Entry 6FOS (X-ray diffraction, 4.00 A resolution); this record covers chains A and C of the 15 polymer chains in the assembly.

Chain A:
Protein: Photosystem I P700 chlorophyll a apoprotein A1
Source organism: Cyanidioschyzon merolae (strain 10D)
Notes: EC 1.97.1.12
UniProt: Q85FY7 (PSAA_CYAM1); residue numbers follow UniProt; this construct covers 9-748
Chain sequence (740 residues; row label = number of the first residue in the row):
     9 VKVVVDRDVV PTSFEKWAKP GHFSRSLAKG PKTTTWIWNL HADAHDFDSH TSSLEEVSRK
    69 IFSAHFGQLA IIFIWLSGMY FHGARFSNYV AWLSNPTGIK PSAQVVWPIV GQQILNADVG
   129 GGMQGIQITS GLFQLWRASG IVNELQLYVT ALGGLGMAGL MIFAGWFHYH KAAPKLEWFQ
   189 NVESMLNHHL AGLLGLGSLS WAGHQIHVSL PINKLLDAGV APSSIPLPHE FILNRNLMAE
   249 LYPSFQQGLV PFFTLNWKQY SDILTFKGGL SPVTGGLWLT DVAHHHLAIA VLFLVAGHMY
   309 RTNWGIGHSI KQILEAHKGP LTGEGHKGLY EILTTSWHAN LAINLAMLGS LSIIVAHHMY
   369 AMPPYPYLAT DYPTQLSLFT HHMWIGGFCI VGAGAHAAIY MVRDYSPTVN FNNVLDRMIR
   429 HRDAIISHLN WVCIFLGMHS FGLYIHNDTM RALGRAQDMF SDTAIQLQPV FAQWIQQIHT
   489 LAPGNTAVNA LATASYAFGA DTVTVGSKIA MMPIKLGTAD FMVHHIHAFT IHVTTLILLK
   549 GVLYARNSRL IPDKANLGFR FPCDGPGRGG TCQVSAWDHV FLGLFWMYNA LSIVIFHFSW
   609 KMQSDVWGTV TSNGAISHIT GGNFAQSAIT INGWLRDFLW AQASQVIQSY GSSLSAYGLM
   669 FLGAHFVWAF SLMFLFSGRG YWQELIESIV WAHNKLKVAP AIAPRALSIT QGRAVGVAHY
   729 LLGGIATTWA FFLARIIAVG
Metal / ion sites: chlorophyll a Mg near Gln120 (its only coordinating residue here)
Small-molecule neighbours:
  - beta-carotene (BCR), molecule 1: Phe81, Tyr88, Thr158, Gly161, Gly162, Met165, Leu204, Leu207, Ser208
  - beta-carotene (BCR), molecule 2: Leu337, Ile340, Leu341, Ala350, Ile351, Ala405, Tyr408, Leu423
  - beta-carotene (BCR), molecule 3: Ala350, Ala354, Met355, Ser358, Ile398, Ala401, Gly402, Ala405, Thr543, Leu546, Leu547, Val550
  - beta-carotene (BCR), molecule 4: Met668, Gly671, Phe674, Val675, Leu730, Ile733, Ala734, Trp737
  - chlorophyll a (CLA), molecule 1: Val9, His196, Trp312
  - chlorophyll a (CLA), molecule 2: Thr20, Ser21, Phe22, Lys24, Trp25, His30, Lys68, Ser71, Ile170, Gly173, Trp174, His178
  - chlorophyll a (CLA), molecule 3: Pro28, Trp44, Ile45, Leu48, His49
  - chlorophyll a (CLA), molecule 4: Phe31, Leu48, His49, Ala52, His53
  - chlorophyll a (CLA), molecule 5: Thr42, Ile45, His701, Val706, Pro708, Pro712
  - chlorophyll a (CLA), molecule 6: Trp46, Val675, Phe678, Val723, His727, Leu730
  - chlorophyll a (CLA), molecule 7: His53, Phe55, Ile69, Ala72, His73, Gln76, Leu77, Ile80, Phe81, Trp345, His346, Asn348, Leu349, Asn352, Leu353, Leu356
  - chlorophyll a (CLA), molecule 8: His53, Gln76, Ile79, Ile80, Trp83, Leu353, Phe396, Cys397
  - chlorophyll a (CLA), molecule 9: His53, Asp54, Leu349, Leu353, Phe396, Val399, Gly400, Ala403, His404, Trp585
  - chlorophyll a (CLA), molecule 10: Phe70, His73, Trp186, Met193, His196, His197, Leu201
  - chlorophyll a (CLA), molecule 11: Phe74, Ala172, Phe175, His176, Trp186
  - chlorophyll a (CLA), molecule 12: Ile82, Trp83, Ser85, Gly86, Phe89, His90, Phe94, Gln112, Val113, Trp115
  - chlorophyll a (CLA), molecule 13: Trp83, Met87, His90, Ala111, Gln112, Ile134, Gln135, Ile136, Thr137, Ser138, Leu140, Ala664, Tyr665, Trp737
  - chlorophyll a (CLA), molecule 14: Trp83, Thr137, Ser138, Ser385, Thr388, His389, Trp392, Phe396, Ile733, Thr736, Trp737, Phe740, Leu741
  - chlorophyll a (CLA), molecule 15: Trp83, Ser138, Ser360, Val363, Met367, Tyr373, His389, His390, Ile393
  - chlorophyll a (CLA), molecule 16: Gln112, Val113, Val114, Trp115, Ile117, Val118, Gln120, Leu123, Ile134, Ala664, Leu667, Met668
  - chlorophyll a (CLA), molecule 17: Leu143, Ala146, Leu201, Leu202, Gly205, Ser206, Trp209, Gln213, Leu285, Val290, His293, His294, Ile297, Phe301, Leu359, Val363, His366, Met367, Pro372, Tyr373
  - chlorophyll a (CLA), molecule 18: Ile149, Thr158, Ser208, Trp209, Gly211, His212, Pro236
  - chlorophyll a (CLA), molecule 19: Leu153, Gln154, Val157, Pro236, His237, Leu241
  - chlorophyll a (CLA), molecule 20: Val190, Leu194, Ile318, Leu341, Asn348, Ile351, Asn352, Met355
  - chlorophyll a (CLA), molecule 21: Leu194, Leu198, Ala304, Tyr308
  - chlorophyll a (CLA), molecule 22: Asn195, His196, Ala199, His306, Thr310, Trp312
  - chlorophyll a (CLA), molecule 23: Gly211, Ile214, His215, Arg243, Phe253, Gly256, Leu257
  - chlorophyll a (CLA), molecule 24: Phe260, Trp265, Lys266, Tyr268, Ser269, Leu272, Thr273, Phe274, His292, Leu295, Ala296, Val299, Asn497
  - chlorophyll a (CLA), molecule 25: Thr273, Phe274, Gly276, Gly277, Leu285, Asp289, Val290, His292, His293, Ala296, Ile297, Leu300, His366, Met370, Pro372, Thr501, Ala502
  - chlorophyll a (CLA), molecule 26: His306, Met307, His316
  - chlorophyll a (CLA), molecule 27: His316, Ile321, His325
  - chlorophyll a (CLA), molecule 28: Leu322, His325, His334, Leu337, Val422
  - chlorophyll a (CLA), molecule 29: Lys326, Gly327, Pro328
  - chlorophyll a (CLA), molecule 30: Leu329, Thr330, Val422, Arg425, Met426, His429, Ile433, His436
  - chlorophyll a (CLA), molecule 31: Ser358, Ile361, Met391, Ile398, Ile539, Thr542, Thr543, Met595, Leu599
  - chlorophyll a (CLA), molecule 32: His365, His366, Ala369, Met370
  - chlorophyll a (CLA), molecule 33: His365, Tyr368, His532, His535, Val602, His605, Phe606, Met610
  - chlorophyll a (CLA), molecule 34: Ala432, Ser435, His436, Trp439
  - chlorophyll a (CLA), molecule 35: Ser435, Asn438, Trp439, Ile442
  - chlorophyll a (CLA), molecule 36: Leu437, Val440, His540
  - chlorophyll a (CLA), molecule 37: Asn438, Cys441, Ile442, Gly445, Met446, Phe449, Phe537, Val541, Leu544, Ile545, Leu590, Phe593, Trp594
  - chlorophyll a (CLA), molecule 38: Trp439, Ile442, Phe443, Met446, His447
  - chlorophyll a (CLA), molecule 39: Leu444, Phe479, Phe529, His533, Ala536, His540
  - chlorophyll a (CLA), molecule 40: Met446, Gly450, Leu451, Ile453, His454
  - chlorophyll a (CLA), molecule 41: Phe449, Phe537, Trp594, Asn597, Tyr728
  - chlorophyll a (CLA), molecule 42: Ile483, Ile486, His487, Thr494
  - chlorophyll a (CLA), molecule 43: Asn493, Thr494, Val496, Asn497
  - chlorophyll a (CLA), molecule 44: Tyr596, Asn597, Ser600, Ile601, Phe604, Leu647, Gln650, Ala651, Ile655, Phe669, His673, Trp676, Tyr728, Gly732, Ile733, Thr735, Thr736, Phe739
  - chlorophyll a (CLA), molecule 45: Leu643, Leu647, Trp648
  - chlorophyll a (CLA), molecule 46: Leu667, Met668, Leu670, Gly671, His673, Phe674, Trp676, Ala677, Leu680
  - chlorophyll a (CLA), molecule 47: Phe674, Ala677, Phe678, Leu680, Met681, Phe684, Ser685, Tyr689, Trp690, Leu693
  - chlorophyll a (CLA), molecule 48: Ile697, His701, Val706
  - phylloquinone (PQN): Trp46, Met681, Phe682, Ser685, Gly686, Arg687, Trp690, Ala714, Leu715
  - 4Fe-4S cluster (SF4): Cys571, Gly573, Pro574, Thr579, Cys580
Curated features (UniProtKB/Swiss-Prot):
  - binding site ([4Fe-4S] cluster): Cys571, Cys580
  - binding site (chlorophyll a'): His673
  - binding site (chlorophyll a): Met681, Tyr689
  - binding site (phylloquinone): Trp690

Chain C:
Protein: Photosystem I iron-sulfur center
Source organism: Cyanidioschyzon merolae (strain 10D)
Notes: EC 1.97.1.12
UniProt: Q85G47 (PSAC_CYAM1); numbering as in UniProt (aligned over 2-81)
Chain sequence (80 residues; numbered 2 to 81; the number before each row is that of its first residue):
     2 AHTVKIYDNC IGCTQCVRAC PLDVLEMVPW DGCKAGQMAS APRTEDCVGC KRCETACPTD
    62 FLSIRVYLGG ETTRSMGLAY
Small-molecule neighbours:
  - 4Fe-4S cluster (SF4), molecule 1: Asn10, Cys11, Ile12, Gly13, Cys14, Thr15, Gln16, Cys17, Met28, Ala40, Cys58, Pro59, Ser64, Ile65
  - 4Fe-4S cluster (SF4), molecule 2: Cys21, Pro22, Val25, Leu26, Cys48, Val49, Gly50, Cys51, Lys52, Arg53, Cys54, Val67
Curated features (UniProtKB/Swiss-Prot):
  - binding site ([4Fe-4S] cluster): Cys11, Cys14, Cys17, Cys21, Cys48, Cys51, Cys54, Cys58

How chain A and chain C interact:
Pairs across the interface (16):
  Arg557(A) - Ala80(C)
  Leu558(A) - Gly78(C)
  Asp572(A) - Cys51(C)
  Asp572(A) - Arg53(C)  salt bridge
  Gly573(A) - Cys51(C)
  Pro574(A) - Gly50(C)
  Pro574(A) - Cys51(C)
  Pro574(A) - Lys52(C)
  Gly575(A) - Val49(C)
  Gly575(A) - Gly50(C)  hydrogen bond (backbone-backbone)
  Gly575(A) - Cys51(C)
  Arg576(A) - Val49(C)
  Arg576(A) - Ser76(C)  hydrogen bond (backbone-backbone)
  Arg576(A) - Met77(C)
  Arg576(A) - Gly78(C)
  Gly577(A) - Met77(C)
Other interface residues (no listed pair), chain C (11 interface residues in all): Leu69, Glu72

Overview:
8 residues of chain A and 11 residues of chain C are in contact; the contacts include 2 hydrogen bonds and 1
salt bridge. Polar pairs include Asp572(A)-Arg53(C), Gly575(A)-Gly50(C) and Arg576(A)-Ser76(C).
Here chain A is Photosystem I P700 chlorophyll a apoprotein A1 and chain C is Photosystem I iron-sulfur
center, both from Cyanidioschyzon merolae (strain 10D). Entry 6FOS (Cyanidioschyzon merolae photosystem I) was
determined by X-ray diffraction.
